8WW7 - chains D and E of the 15 polymer chains in the assembly; structure by electron microscopy, 3.28 A resolution.

# Chain D (and E)
Protein: Putative primase C962R
Source organism: African swine fever virus
Notes: chain E of this document is another copy of the same molecule, construct and numbering; everything in this record applies to it too
UniProt: A0A2X0TKI6 (A0A2X0TKI6_ASF); residues 1-962 here = UniProt positions 1-962
Sequence (972 residues; row label = number of the first residue in the row):
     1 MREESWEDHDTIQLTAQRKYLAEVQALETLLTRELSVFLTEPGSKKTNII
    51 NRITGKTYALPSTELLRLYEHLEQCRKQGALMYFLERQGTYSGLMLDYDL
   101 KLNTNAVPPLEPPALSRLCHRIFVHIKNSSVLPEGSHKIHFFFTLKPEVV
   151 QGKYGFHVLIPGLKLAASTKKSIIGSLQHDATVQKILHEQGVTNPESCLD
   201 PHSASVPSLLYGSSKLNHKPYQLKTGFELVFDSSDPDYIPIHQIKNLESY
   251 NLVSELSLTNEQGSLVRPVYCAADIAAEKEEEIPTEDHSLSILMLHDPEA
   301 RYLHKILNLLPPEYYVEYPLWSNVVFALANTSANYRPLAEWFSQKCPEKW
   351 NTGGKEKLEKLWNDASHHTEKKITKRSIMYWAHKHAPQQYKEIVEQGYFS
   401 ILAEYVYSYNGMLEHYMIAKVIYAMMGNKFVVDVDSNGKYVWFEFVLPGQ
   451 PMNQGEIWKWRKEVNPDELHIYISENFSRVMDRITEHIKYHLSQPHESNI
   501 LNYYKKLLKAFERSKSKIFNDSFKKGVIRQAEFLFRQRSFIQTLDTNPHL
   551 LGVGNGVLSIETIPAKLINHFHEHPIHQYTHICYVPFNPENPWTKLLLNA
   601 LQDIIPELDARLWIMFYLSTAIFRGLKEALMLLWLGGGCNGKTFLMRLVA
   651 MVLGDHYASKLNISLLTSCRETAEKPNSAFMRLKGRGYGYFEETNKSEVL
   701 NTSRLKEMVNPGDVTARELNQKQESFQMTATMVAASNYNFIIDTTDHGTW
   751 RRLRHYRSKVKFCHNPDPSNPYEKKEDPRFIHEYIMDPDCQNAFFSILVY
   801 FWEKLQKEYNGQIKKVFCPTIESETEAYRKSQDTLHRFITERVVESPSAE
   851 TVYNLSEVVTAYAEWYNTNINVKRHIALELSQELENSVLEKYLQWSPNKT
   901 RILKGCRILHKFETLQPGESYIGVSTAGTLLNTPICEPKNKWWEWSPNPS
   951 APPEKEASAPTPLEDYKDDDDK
Not modelled in the structure: 1-10, 133-138, 270-288, 845-851, 916-934, 951-972 (chain E: 1-10, 133-138, 270-288, 918-934, 951-972)
Construct notes: expression tag (963-972)
Metal / ion sites: Mg2+: N640, K642 (together with AMP-PNP)
Ligand contacts:
  - AMP-PNP (ANP; phosphoaminophosphonic acid-adenylate ester), molecule 1: A600, D603, I604, G638, C639, N640, K642, T643, R647, N737, F762, K775, E776, D777, P778, R779, F780
  - AMP-PNP (ANP), molecule 2: H747, G748, R751, R752

# Chain D / chain E interface
Contacting residue pairs (47; chain D residue first):
  T29(D) - E486(E)
  Y409(D) - S478(E)
  Y409(D) - K515(E)
  Y409(D) - F519(E)
  N410(D) - E512(E)
  M412(D) - S516(E)
  E414(D) - S516(E)
  E414(D) - F519(E)
  E414(D) - N520(E)  hydrogen bond
  H415(D) - F519(E)
  H415(D) - D521(E)  hydrogen bond (side chain-backbone)
  Y416(D) - I471(E)  hydrophobic
  Y416(D) - S474(E)
  Y416(D) - E475(E)  hydrogen bond
  Y416(D) - F519(E)  hydrophobic
  M417(D) - F519(E)  hydrophobic
  Y440(D) - N465(E)
  Y440(D) - D467(E)  hydrogen bond
  R529(D) - D521(E)  salt bridge
  Q530(D) - D521(E)  hydrogen bond
  Q530(D) - K524(E)  hydrogen bond
  F533(D) - D467(E)
  F533(D) - H470(E)
  L534(D) - I471(E)  hydrophobic
  R536(D) - D467(E)  salt bridge
  R538(D) - P451(E)
  R538(D) - R461(E)
  R538(D) - E468(E)  salt bridge
  S539(D) - N453(E)
  Q542(D) - N453(E)
  L626(D) - H782(E)
  A673(D) - S678(E)  hydrogen bond (backbone-side chain)
  E674(D) - S678(E)
  E674(D) - L719(E)
  N701(D) - N695(E)
  T702(D) - N695(E)  hydrogen bond
  S703(D) - N695(E)
  L719(D) - E718(E)
  L719(D) - L719(E)  hydrophobic
  N720(D) - E718(E)  hydrogen bond (backbone-side chain)
  H747(D) - C639(E)  hydrogen bond
  N854(D) - F912(E)
  A877(D) - N869(E)
  A877(D) - I870(E)
  L878(D) - N869(E)
  L878(D) - I870(E)  hydrophobic
  E879(D) - S697(E)  hydrogen bond (side chain-backbone)
Other interface residues (no listed pair), chain D (37 interface residues in all): K420, G438, G526, D746, G748, S856, I876
Other interface residues (no listed pair), chain E (42 interface residues in all): E444, M452, E463, V464, N677, K696, Q721, Y738, H764, E776, M786, T868, N871

# Overview
The interface between chain D and chain E involves 37 residues on one side and 42 on the other; the contacts
include 11 hydrogen bonds and 3 salt bridges. Among the polar pairs are R529(D)-D521(E), R536(D)-D467(E) and
R538(D)-E468(E). Ligands of chain D: AMP-PNP.
Chain D and chain E are both Putative primase C962R (African swine fever virus); the structure, Structure of
AMPPNP-Form AsfvPrimPol Dodecamer, was determined by electron microscopy.
